Entry 3VMT (X-ray diffraction, 2.30 A resolution); this record covers chain A.

# Chain A
Protein: Monofunctional glycosyltransferase
From: Staphylococcus aureus
Notes: EC 2.4.-.-
Reference sequence: Q99T05 (MGT_STAAM); residues 28-269 here = UniProt positions 28-269
Sequence (263 residues; each row starts with the number of its first residue):
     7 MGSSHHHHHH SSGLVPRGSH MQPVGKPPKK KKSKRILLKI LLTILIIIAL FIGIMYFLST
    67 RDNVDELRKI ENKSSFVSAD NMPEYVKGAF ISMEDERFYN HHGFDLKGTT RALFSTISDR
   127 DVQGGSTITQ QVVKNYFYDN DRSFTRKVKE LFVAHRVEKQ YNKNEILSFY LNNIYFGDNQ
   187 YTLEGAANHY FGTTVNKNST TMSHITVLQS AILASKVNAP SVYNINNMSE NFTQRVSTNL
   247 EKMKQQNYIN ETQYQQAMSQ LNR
Not modelled in the structure: 7-40, 123-129
Differences from the reference sequence: expression tag (7-27)
Ion coordination: Mg2+ site 1: Ser98, Glu102 (together with LHI); Mg2+ site 2: Thr115, Gly131, Gln136
Small-molecule neighbours: LHI ([(2R,3R,4R,5S,6R)-4-[(2R)-1-[[(2S)-1-[2-[2-[2-[5-[(3aS,4S,6aR)-2-oxidanylidene-1,3,3a,4,6,6a-hexahydrothieno[3,4-d]imidazol-4-yl]pentanoylamino]ethoxy]ethoxy]ethylamino]-1-oxidanylidene-propan-2-yl]amino]-1-oxidanylidene-propan-2-yl]oxy-3-acetamido-5-[(2S,3R,4R,5R,6R)-3-acetamido-6-(hydroxymethyl)-4,5-bis(oxidanyl)oxan-2-yl]oxy-6-(hydroxymethyl)oxan-2-yl] [oxidanyl(3,7,11,15,19,23,27,31,35,39,43-undecamethyltetratetraconta-2,6,10,14,18,22,26,30,34,38,42-undecaenoxy)phosphoryl] hydrogen phosphate): Ile97, Ser98, Met99, Glu100, Asp101, Glu102, Arg103, Asp111, Lys113, Gly114, Arg117, Gly130, Gly131, Ser132, Thr133, Gln137, Asn224, Arg241, Thr244, Lys248
Reported in the primary citation:
  - binding site for LHI: Glu100, Arg103, Lys113, Arg117, Gly130 to Ser132, Arg241, Lys248
  - contacts within the chain: Val138-Lys140 (hydrophobic contact), Val139-Lys140 (hydrophobic contact), Lys140-Tyr142 (hydrophobic contact), Lys140-Phe143 (hydrophobic contact), Lys140-Tyr144 (hydrophobic contact), Glu100-Arg241 (salt bridge)
  - Mg2+ coordination: Ser98, Glu102, Thr115, Gly131, Gln136
  - mutagenesis - K140A: decreased catalytic activity
  - mutagenesis - K140A/R148A: abolished catalytic activity
  - catalytic residues: Glu100 (proposed by the authors, not directly observed)
  - catalytic residues: Lys140, Arg148

# Overview
Bound to chain A: compound LHI. Ser98 and Glu102 form the Mg2+ site 1. Thr115, Gly131 and Gln136 form the Mg2+
site 2. The paper reports catalytic residues Glu100, Lys140 and Arg148; K140A reduces catalytic activity.
Chain A is Monofunctional glycosyltransferase (Staphylococcus aureus); the structure, Crystal structure of
Staphylococcus aureus membrane-bound transglycosylase in complex with a Lipid II analog, was determined by
X-ray diffraction, deposited together with 3VMQ, 3VMR and 3VMS.
